5NVD - chain A; structure by X-ray diffraction, 2.50 A resolution.

Chain A:
Protein: Cbs-CP12
Source organism: Microcystis aeruginosa PCC 7806
Reference sequence: A8YJ50 (A8YJ50_MICAE); residues 5-208 here correspond to UniProt positions 2-205 (UniProt number = residue number - 3)
Sequence (208 residues; numbered 1 to 208; the number before each row is that of its first residue):
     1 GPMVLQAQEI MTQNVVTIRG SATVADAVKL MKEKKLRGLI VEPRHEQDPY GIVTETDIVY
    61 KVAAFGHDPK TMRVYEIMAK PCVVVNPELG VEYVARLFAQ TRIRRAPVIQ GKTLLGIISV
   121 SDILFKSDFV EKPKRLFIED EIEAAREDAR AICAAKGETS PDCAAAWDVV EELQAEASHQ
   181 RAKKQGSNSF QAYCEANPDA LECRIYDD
Unresolved in the structure: 1-2, 178-208
Differences from the reference sequence: expression tag (1-4)
Cystine bridges: Cys-153/Cys-163

Summary:
Chain A is Cbs-CP12 (Microcystis aeruginosa PCC 7806); the structure, Crystal structure of hexameric CBS-CP12
protein from bloom-forming cyanobacteria at 2.5 A resolution in P6322 crystal ..., was determined by X-ray
diffraction together with 5NPL and 5NMU from the same study.
